9J7B - chains J and D of the 11 polymer chains in the assembly; structure by electron microscopy, 4.12 A resolution (low resolution: residue-level contacts below are approximate; hydrogen-bond / salt-bridge calls are withheld).

[Chain J]
Protein: Protein fem-1 homolog B
Source organism: Homo sapiens
Reference sequence: Q9UK73 (FEM1B_HUMAN); residue numbers follow UniProt; this construct covers 1-627
Amino-acid sequence (627 residues; numbered 1 to 627; the number before each row is that of its first residue):
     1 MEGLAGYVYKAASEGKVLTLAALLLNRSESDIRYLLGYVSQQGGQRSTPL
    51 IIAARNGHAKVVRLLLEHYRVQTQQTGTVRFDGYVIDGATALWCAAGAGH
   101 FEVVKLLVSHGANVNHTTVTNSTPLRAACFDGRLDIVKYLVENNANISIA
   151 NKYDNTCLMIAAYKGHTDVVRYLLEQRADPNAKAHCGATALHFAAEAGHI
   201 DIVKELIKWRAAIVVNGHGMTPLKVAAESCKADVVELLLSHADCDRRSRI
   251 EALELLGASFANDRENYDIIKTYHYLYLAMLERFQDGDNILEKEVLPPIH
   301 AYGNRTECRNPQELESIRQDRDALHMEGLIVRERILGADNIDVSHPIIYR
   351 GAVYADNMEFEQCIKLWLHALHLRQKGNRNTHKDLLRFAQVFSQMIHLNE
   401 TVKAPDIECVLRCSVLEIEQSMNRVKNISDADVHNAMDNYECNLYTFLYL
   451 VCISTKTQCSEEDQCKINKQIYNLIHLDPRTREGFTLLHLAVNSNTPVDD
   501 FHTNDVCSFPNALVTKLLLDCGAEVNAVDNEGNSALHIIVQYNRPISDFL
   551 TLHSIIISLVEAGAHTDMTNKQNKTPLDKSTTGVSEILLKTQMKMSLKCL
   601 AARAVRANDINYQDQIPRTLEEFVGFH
Swiss-Prot annotation at these positions:
  - binding site (Zn(2+)): H185, C186, H218
  - site: D342, V343 (Cleavage)
  - mutagenesis: D82 (D82A: Abolished binding to -Gly-Leu-Asp-Arg C-degron at the C-terminus; when associated with A-131), F130 (F130A: Abolished binding to -Gly-Leu-Asp-Arg C-degron at the C-terminus), D131 (D131A: Abolished binding to -Gly-Leu-Asp-Arg C-degron at the C-terminus; when associated with A-82), Y163 (Y163A: Strongly reduced binding to -Gly-Leu-Asp-Arg C-degron at the C-terminus; when associated with A-193), F193 (F193A: Strongly reduced binding to -Gly-Leu-Asp-Arg C-degron at the C-terminus; when associated with A-163), D342 (D342A: Prevents cleavage by a caspase-3-like protease), D356 (D356A: Does not affect cleavage by a caspase-3-like protease), L597 (L597A: Abolished ability to promote ubiquitination of target proteins such as GLI1)

[Chain D]
Protein: Poly-UNK
Source organism: Homo sapiens
Amino-acid sequence (12 residues; row label = number of the first residue in the row; X marks 12 residues of unknown identity (built as UNK)):
     1 XXXXXXXXXXXX

[Chain J / chain D interface]
Interface residues of chain J (facing chain D), 7 residues: R264, D342, H345, A352, D356, R387, F501

[Summary]
No residue of chain J is in contact with chain D. UniProt lists 3 Zn2+-binding residues and 8 mutagenesis
sites on chain J.
Chain J is Protein fem-1 homolog B and chain D is Poly-UNK, both from Homo sapiens; the structure, local
refinement of FEM1B bound with TOM20(tetramer), was determined by electron microscopy (same publication as
9J7A, 9JCE and 9LKX).
